7FJ3 - chains 2 and x of the 51 polymer chains in the assembly; structure by electron microscopy, 4.53 A resolution (low resolution: residue-level contacts below are approximate; hydrogen-bond / salt-bridge calls are withheld).

== Chain 2 (and x) ==
Name: Triplex capsid protein 2
Source organism: Suid alphaherpesvirus 1
Notes: chain x of this document is another copy of the same molecule, construct and numbering; everything in this record applies to it too
UniProtKB: G3G8T3 (G3G8T3_9ALPH); numbering as in UniProt (aligned over 1-296)
Amino-acid sequence (296 residues; each row starts with the number of its first residue):
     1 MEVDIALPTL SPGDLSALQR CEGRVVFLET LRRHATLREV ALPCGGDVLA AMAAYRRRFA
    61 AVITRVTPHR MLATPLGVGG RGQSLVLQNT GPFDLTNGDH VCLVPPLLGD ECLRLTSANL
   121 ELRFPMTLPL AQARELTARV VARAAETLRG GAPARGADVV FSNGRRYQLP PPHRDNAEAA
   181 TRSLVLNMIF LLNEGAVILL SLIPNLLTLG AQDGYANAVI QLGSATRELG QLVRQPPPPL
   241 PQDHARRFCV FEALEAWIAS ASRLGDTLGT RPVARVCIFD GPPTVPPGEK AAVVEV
Not modelled in the structure: 149-167 (chain x: fully traced)

== How chain 2 and chain x interact ==
Pairs across the interface (87):
  R81(2) - G77(x)
  R81(2) - V296(x)
  G82(2) - G79(x)
  T96(2) - R57(x)
  N97(2) - R57(x)
  G98(2) - R57(x)
  G98(2) - F59(x)
  D99(2) - R57(x)
  L130(2) - D266(x)
  A131(2) - R263(x)
  R134(2) - S262(x)
  E135(2) - R263(x)
  A138(2) - E255(x)
  A138(2) - I258(x)
  A138(2) - A259(x)
  V141(2) - I258(x)
  A142(2) - E255(x)
  A145(2) - F251(x)
  E146(2) - F251(x)
  L148(2) - Q231(x)
  L148(2) - V233(x)
  L148(2) - Q235(x)
  R174(2) - Q231(x)
  R182(2) - L222(x)
  R182(2) - S224(x)
  R182(2) - T226(x)
  L186(2) - G223(x)
  M188(2) - L199(x)
  I189(2) - L199(x)
  F190(2) - V219(x)
  L192(2) - L199(x)
  I198(2) - R149(x)
  L199(2) - L192(x)
  L200(2) - N193(x)
  L202(2) - I189(x)
  I203(2) - N193(x)
  N205(2) - L148(x)
  L206(2) - I189(x)
  L209(2) - L148(x)
  A216(2) - L186(x)
  V219(2) - L186(x)
  V219(2) - N187(x)
  I220(2) - F190(x)
  Q221(2) - F190(x)
  Q221(2) - S260(x)
  G223(2) - A253(x)
  S224(2) - F190(x)
  S224(2) - E194(x)
  A225(2) - I198(x)
  A225(2) - F248(x)
  A225(2) - A253(x)
  T226(2) - F190(x)
  T226(2) - E194(x)
  T226(2) - V197(x)
  E228(2) - F248(x)
  L229(2) - V197(x)
  H244(2) - R155(x)
  A245(2) - R155(x)
  R246(2) - R155(x)
  R247(2) - R155(x)
  F248(2) - R139(x)
  F248(2) - A157(x)
  F251(2) - E135(x)
  F251(2) - A138(x)
  F251(2) - R139(x)
  F251(2) - A142(x)
  L254(2) - V141(x)
  L254(2) - L192(x)
  E255(2) - R134(x)
  E255(2) - E135(x)
  E255(2) - A138(x)
  W257(2) - M188(x)
  W257(2) - L191(x)
  W257(2) - L192(x)
  W257(2) - L264(x)
  I258(2) - T137(x)
  I258(2) - L268(x)
  A259(2) - R134(x)
  A261(2) - G265(x)
  S262(2) - G265(x)
  S262(2) - T270(x)
  L264(2) - A261(x)
  P272(2) - R271(x)
  R275(2) - R56(x)
  R275(2) - R58(x)
  R275(2) - F59(x)
  F279(2) - L31(x)
Other interface residues (no listed pair), chain 2 (67 interface residues in all): E178, T181, V185, L191, V250, V276, C277, I278, V294
Other interface residues (no listed pair), chain x (68 interface residues in all): T30, R32, V78, R182, G195, A196, I203, Y215, A225, E228, R234, E252, W257

== Overview ==
The interface between chain 2 and chain x involves 67 residues on one side and 68 on the other.
Chain 2 and chain x are both Triplex capsid protein 2 (Suid alphaherpesvirus 1); the structure, Cryo-EM
structure of PRV A-capid, was determined by electron microscopy, deposited together with 7FJ1.
